PDB entry 2HBM | X-ray diffraction, 2.70 A resolution | chain A

== Chain A ==
Protein: Exosome complex exonuclease RRP6
Organism: Saccharomyces cerevisiae
Notes: EC 3.1.13.-; fragment: Rrp6p central fragment, residues 129-536
UniProtKB: Q12149 (RRP6_YEAST); residues 129-536 here = UniProt positions 129-536
Chain sequence (410 residues; row label = number of the first residue in the row):
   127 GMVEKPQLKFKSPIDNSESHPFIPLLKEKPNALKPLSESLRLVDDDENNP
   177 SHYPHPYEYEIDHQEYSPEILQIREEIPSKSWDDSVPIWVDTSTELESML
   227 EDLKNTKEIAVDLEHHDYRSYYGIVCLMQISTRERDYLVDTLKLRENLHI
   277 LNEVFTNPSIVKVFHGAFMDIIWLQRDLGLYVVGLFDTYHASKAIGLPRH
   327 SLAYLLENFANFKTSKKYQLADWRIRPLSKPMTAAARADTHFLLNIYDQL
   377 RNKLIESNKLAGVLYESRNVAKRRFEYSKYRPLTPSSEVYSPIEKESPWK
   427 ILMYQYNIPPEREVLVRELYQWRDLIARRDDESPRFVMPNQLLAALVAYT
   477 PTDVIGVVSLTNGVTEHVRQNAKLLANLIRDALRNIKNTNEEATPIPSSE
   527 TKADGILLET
Unresolved in the structure: 517-536
Sequence notes: cloning artifact (127-128); engineered mutation A361 (Tyr in Q12149)
Bound ions: Mn2+: D238 (together with uridine-5'-monophosphate); Zn2+: E240, D365 (together with uridine-5'-monophosphate)
Ligand contacts: uridine-5'-monophosphate (U5P): D238, L239, E240, H241, H242, W299, K342, Q345, W349, D365
Swiss-Prot annotation at these positions:
  - binding site (Mn(2+)): D238, E240, D296, D365
  - binding site (Zn(2+)): D238, E240, D365
  - binding site (AMP): E240, H241, W299, K342, Q345
  - binding site (UMP): E240, H241, W299, K342, Q345
  - modified residue: S138 (Phosphoserine), T520 (Phosphothreonine)
  - mutagenesis: Q133 (Q133A: No significant effects on growth rates and degradation of 5' ETS RNA, increased accumulation of extended forms of snR40 snoRNA and 5.8S + 30 nt RNA; when associated with A-142), N142 (N142A: No significant effects on growth rates and degradation of 5' ETS RNA, increased accumulation of extended forms of snR40 snoRNA and 5.8S + 30 nt RNA; when associated with A-133), D238 (D238A: Temperature-sensitive mutant. Abolishes exonuclease activity and increases accumulation of 5.8S + 30 nt RNA, 5' ETS RNA, U24 + 3 nt RNA and poly(A)+ snoRNAs ...), E240 (E240A: Temperature-sensitive mutant. Abolishes exonuclease activity and increases accumulation of 5.8S + 30 nt RNA, 5' ETS RNA and U24 + 3 nt RNA), D296 (D296A: Temperature-sensitive mutant. Abolishes exonuclease activity and increases accumulation of 5.8S + 30 nt RNA, 5' ETS RNA and U24 + 3 nt RNA. No effect on subcellular localization), D365 (D365A: Temperature-sensitive mutant. Abolishes exonuclease activity and increases accumulation of 5.8S + 30 nt RNA, 5' ETS RNA and U24 + 3 nt RNA), W448 (W448A: No significant effects on growth at different temperatures, in vitro exonuclease activity and processing 5.8S rRNA, U24 snoRNA and ETS RNA), R449 (R449A: No significant effects on growth at different temperatures and processing 5.8S rRNA, U24 snoRNA and ETS RNA. Reduces exonuclease activity), D456 (D456A: No significant effects on growth at different temperatures, in vitro exonuclease activity and processing 5.8S rRNA, U24 snoRNA and ETS RNA), D457 (D457A: No significant effects on growth rates at different temperatures, processing 5' ETS RNA and poly(A)+ snoRNAs, non-significant or moderate defects in 5.8S rRNA processing resulting in ...)
Reported in the primary citation:
  - binding site for uridine-5'-monophosphate: K342
  - specificity-determining residues: H241 (proposed by the authors, not directly observed)
  - mutagenesis - Q133A/N142A, D457A: unchanged growth
  - mutagenesis - Q133A/N142A, D457A: unchanged catalytic activity on 5' ETS rRNA
  - mutagenesis - Q133A/N142A, D457A: decreased catalytic activity on snR40
  - mutagenesis - D457A: unchanged catalytic activity on 5.8S rRNA
  - mutagenesis - Q133A/N142A: decreased catalytic activity on 5.8S rRNA

== Overview ==
Ligands of chain A: uridine-5'-monophosphate. E240 and D365 coordinate Zn2+. UniProt lists 4 Mn2+-binding
residues, 3 Zn2+-binding residues, 5 AMP-binding residues and 5 UMP-binding residues. The paper reports a
binding site for uridine-5'-monophosphate at K342; Q133A/N142A and D457A reduce catalytic activity on snR40.
Chain A is Exosome complex exonuclease RRP6 (Saccharomyces cerevisiae); the structure, Structure of the yeast
nuclear exosome component, Rrp6p, reveals an interplay between the active site and ..., was determined by
X-ray diffraction, deposited together with 2HBJ, 2HBK and 2HBL.
